PDB entry 6N57 | electron microscopy, 3.70 A resolution | chains I and M of the 7 polymer chains in the assembly

# Chain I
Protein: DNA-directed RNA polymerase subunit beta
Source organism: Escherichia coli
Notes: EC 2.7.7.6
Reference sequence: P0A8V2 (RPOB_ECOLI); residue numbers follow UniProt; this construct covers 1-1342
Sequence (1342 residues; each row starts with the number of its first residue):
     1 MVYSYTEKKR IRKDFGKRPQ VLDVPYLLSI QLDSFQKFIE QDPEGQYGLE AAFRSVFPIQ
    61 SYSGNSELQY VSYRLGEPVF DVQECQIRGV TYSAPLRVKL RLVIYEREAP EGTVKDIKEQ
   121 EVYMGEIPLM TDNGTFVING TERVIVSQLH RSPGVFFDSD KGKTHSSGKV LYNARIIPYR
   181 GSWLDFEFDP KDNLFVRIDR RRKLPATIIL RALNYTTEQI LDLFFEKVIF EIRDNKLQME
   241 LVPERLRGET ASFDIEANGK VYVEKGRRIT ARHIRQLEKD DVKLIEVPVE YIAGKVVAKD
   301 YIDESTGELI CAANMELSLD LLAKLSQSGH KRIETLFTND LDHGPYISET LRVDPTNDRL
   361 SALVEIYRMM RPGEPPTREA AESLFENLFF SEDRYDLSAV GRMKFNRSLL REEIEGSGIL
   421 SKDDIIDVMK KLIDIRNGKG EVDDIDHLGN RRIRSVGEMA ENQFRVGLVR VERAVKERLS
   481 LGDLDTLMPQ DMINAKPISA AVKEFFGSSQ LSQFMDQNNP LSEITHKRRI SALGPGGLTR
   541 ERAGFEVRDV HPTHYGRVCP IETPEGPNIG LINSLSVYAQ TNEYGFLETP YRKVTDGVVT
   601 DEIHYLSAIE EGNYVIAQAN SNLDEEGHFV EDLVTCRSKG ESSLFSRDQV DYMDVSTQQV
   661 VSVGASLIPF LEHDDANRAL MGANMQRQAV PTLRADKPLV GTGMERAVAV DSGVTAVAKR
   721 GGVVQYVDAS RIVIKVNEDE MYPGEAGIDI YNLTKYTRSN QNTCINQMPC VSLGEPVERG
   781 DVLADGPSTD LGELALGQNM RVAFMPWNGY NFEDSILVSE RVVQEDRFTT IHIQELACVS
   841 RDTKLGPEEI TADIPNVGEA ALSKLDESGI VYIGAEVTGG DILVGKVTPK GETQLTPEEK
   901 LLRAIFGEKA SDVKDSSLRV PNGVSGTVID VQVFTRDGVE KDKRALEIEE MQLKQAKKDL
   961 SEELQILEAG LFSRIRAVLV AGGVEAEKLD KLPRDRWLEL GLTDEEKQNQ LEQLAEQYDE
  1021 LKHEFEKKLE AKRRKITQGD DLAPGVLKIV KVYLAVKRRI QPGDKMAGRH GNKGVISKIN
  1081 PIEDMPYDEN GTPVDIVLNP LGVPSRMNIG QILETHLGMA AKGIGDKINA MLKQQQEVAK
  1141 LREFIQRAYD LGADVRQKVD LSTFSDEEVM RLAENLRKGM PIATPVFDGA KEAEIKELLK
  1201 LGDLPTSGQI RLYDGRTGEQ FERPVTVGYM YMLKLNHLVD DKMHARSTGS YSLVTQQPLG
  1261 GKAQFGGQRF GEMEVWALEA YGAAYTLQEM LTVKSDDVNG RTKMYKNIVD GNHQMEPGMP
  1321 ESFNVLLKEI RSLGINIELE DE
Disordered / not traced: 1
UniProt features mapped onto this chain:
  - modified residue (N6-acetyllysine): Lys1022, Lys1200
  - mutagenesis: Ile561 (I561S: Resistant to antibiotics salinamide A and B), Ile569 (I569S: Resistant to antibiotics salinamide A and B), Ala665 (A665E: Resistant to antibiotics salinamide A and B), Asp675 (D675A/G: Resistant to antibiotics salinamide A and B), Asn677 (N677H/K: Resistant to antibiotics salinamide A and B), Leu680 (L680M: Resistant to antibiotics salinamide A and B), Glu813 (E813K: Disrupts the enzyme's active center)
Small-molecule neighbours: chapso (1N7): Gln725, Glu962, Gln965, Ile966, Ala969, Arg994

# Chain M
Protein: Protein TraR
Source organism: Escherichia coli
Reference sequence: P41065 (TRAR_ECOLI); residue numbers follow UniProt; this construct covers 2-73
Sequence (72 residues; numbered 2 to 73; the number before each row is that of its first residue):
     2 SDEADEAYSV TEQLTMTGIN RIRQKINAHG IPVYLCEACG NPIPEARRKI FPGVTLCVEC
    62 QAYQERQRKH YA
UniProt features mapped onto this chain:
  - zinc finger: Cys37 to Cys61 (dksA C4-type)
Metal / ion sites: Zn2+: Cys37, Cys40, Cys58
Small-molecule neighbours: chapso (1N7): Ser10, Gln14, Met17, Asn21
Reported in the primary citation:
  - binding site for Mg2+: Ser2
  - mutagenesis - P43A, P45A: decreased binding to RNAP

# How chain I and chain M interact
Pairs across the interface (33; chain I residue first):
  Gly162(I) - Tyr72(M)
  Gly168(I) - Tyr72(M)
  Gly168(I) - Ala73(M)
  Lys169(I) - Ala73(M)
  Val170(I) - His71(M)
  Val170(I) - Tyr72(M)  hydrophobic
  Tyr172(I) - His71(M)
  Arg267(I) - Asn42(M)
  Arg268(I) - Cys40(M)
  Arg268(I) - Asn42(M)
  Arg268(I) - Cys61(M)
  Arg268(I) - Tyr64(M)
  Thr270(I) - Glu60(M)
  Asp340(I) - Tyr64(M)  hydrogen bond
  Asp340(I) - Gln68(M)
  Leu341(I) - Tyr64(M)  hydrophobic
  Leu341(I) - Arg67(M)
  Ile435(I) - His71(M)
  Arg436(I) - His71(M)  hydrogen bond (backbone-side chain)
  Asn437(I) - His71(M)
  Gly438(I) - His71(M)
  Glu441(I) - Lys70(M)  salt bridge
  Glu565(I) - Glu4(M)
  Gly566(I) - Glu4(M)  hydrogen bond (backbone-side chain)
  Asn677(I) - Ala8(M)
  Arg678(I) - Asp3(M)  salt bridge
  Arg678(I) - Ala5(M)
  Arg678(I) - Asp6(M)  salt bridge
  Met681(I) - Asp3(M)
  Met681(I) - Ala5(M)  hydrophobic
  Lys1073(I) - Asp3(M)  salt bridge
  Arg1106(I) - Asp6(M)
  Met1107(I) - Tyr9(M)  hydrophobic
Also at the interface, not in a pair above, chain I (26 interface residues in all): Ala271, Gly440, Ser1105

# In short
The interface between chain I and chain M involves 26 residues on one side and 17 on the other, with 3
hydrogen bonds and 4 salt bridges. Polar pairs include Glu441(I)-Lys70(M), Arg678(I)-Asp3(M) and
Arg678(I)-Asp6(M). From the paper: a binding site for Mg2+ at Ser2(M); P43A and P45A of chain M reduce binding
to RNAP.
Here chain I is DNA-directed RNA polymerase subunit beta and chain M is Protein TraR, both from Escherichia
coli. Entry 6N57 (Cryo-EM structure of Escherichia coli RNAP polymerase bound with TraR in conformation I) was
determined by electron microscopy (same publication as 6N58, 6OUL and 6P1K).
